6QEM - chains A and F of the 13 polymer chains in the assembly; structure by electron microscopy, 3.40 A resolution.

# Chain A (and F)
Molecule: Replicative DNA helicase
Organism: Escherichia coli
Notes: EC 3.6.4.12; chain F of this document is another copy of the same molecule, construct and numbering; everything in this record applies to it too
UniProt: P0ACB0 (DNAB_ECOLI); residue numbers follow UniProt; this construct covers 1-471
Amino-acid sequence (471 residues; each row starts with the number of its first residue):
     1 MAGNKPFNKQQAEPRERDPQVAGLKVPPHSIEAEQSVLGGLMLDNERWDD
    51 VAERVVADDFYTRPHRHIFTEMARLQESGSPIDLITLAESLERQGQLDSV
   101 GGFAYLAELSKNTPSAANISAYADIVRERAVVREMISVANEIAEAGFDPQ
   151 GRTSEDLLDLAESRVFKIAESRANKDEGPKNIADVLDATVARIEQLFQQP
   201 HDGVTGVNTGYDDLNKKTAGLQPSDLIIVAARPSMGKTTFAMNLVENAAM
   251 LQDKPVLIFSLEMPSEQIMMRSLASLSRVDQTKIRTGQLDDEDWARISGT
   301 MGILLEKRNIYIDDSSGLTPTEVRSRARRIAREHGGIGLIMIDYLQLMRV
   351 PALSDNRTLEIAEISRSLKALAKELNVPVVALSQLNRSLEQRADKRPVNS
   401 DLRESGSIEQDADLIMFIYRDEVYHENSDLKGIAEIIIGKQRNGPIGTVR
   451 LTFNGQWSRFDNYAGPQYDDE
Disordered / not traced: 1-23, 469-471
Curated features (UniProtKB/Swiss-Prot):
  - binding site (ATP): S234, K237, T238, R442
Reported in the primary citation:
  - binding site for ssDNA: T358, N386, R387, R403, E404

# How chain A and chain F interact
Residue-residue contacts - 74 pairs, chain A then chain F:
  S30(A) with E89(F), hydrogen bond
  E32(A) with I85(F); F103(F)
  A33(A) with I85(F), hydrophobic; E89(F)
  S115(A) with D83(F), hydrogen bond
  N118(A) with P81(F); D83(F), hydrogen bond
  A121(A) with P81(F); T86(F)
  Y122(A) with D83(F), hydrogen bond; I85(F), hydrophobic; T86(F)
  I125(A) with E89(F); R93(F)
  E128(A) with R93(F), salt bridge
  R129(A) with E89(F), salt bridge; E92(F), salt bridge; R93(F)
  R232(A) with S400(F), hydrogen bond
  P233(A) with E409(F); K440(F)
  S234(A) with G439(F); K440(F)
  E262(A) with Q410(F); R442(F), salt bridge
  M263(A) with R442(F)
  S265(A) with V185(F)
  E266(A) with A188(F); R192(F)
  Q267(A) with N443(F), hydrogen bond
  M269(A) with I182(F), hydrophobic; L186(F), hydrophobic
  R271(A) with R442(F), hydrogen bond (side chain-backbone); N443(F)
  Q281(A) with N443(F)
  I284(A) with I193(F), hydrophobic
  R285(A) with L196(F); N443(F)
  T286(A) with G203(F)
  L304(A) with I182(F), hydrophobic
  L305(A) with L186(F), hydrophobic
  R308(A) with N181(F); I182(F)
  I310(A) with I182(F)
  Y311(A) with K180(F); N181(F)
  I312(A) with P179(F); K180(F), hydrogen bond (backbone-backbone)
  D313(A) with E177(F); G178(F)
  S315(A) with E177(F), hydrogen bond
  S316(A) with K373(F)
  R324(A) with E77(F), salt bridge
  R326(A) with E177(F), salt bridge; P179(F)
  R328(A) with E77(F), hydrogen bond (side chain-backbone)
  R329(A) with D49(F); E53(F), salt bridge; P179(F)
  I330(A) with P179(F), hydrophobic
  R332(A) with D49(F), salt bridge
  Y344(A) with Q410(F), hydrogen bond; D411(F)
  Q384(A) with Q410(F)
  L385(A) with Q410(F)
  R387(A) with S400(F), hydrogen bond (side chain-backbone); E404(F); G406(F); E409(F), salt bridge
  E390(A) with S400(F), hydrogen bond
  Q391(A) with S388(F)
  R403(A) with S405(F), hydrogen bond (side chain-backbone); S407(F), hydrogen bond
Also at the interface, not in a pair above, chain A (53 interface residues in all): P28, V126, Q288, M301, D314, L347, R357
Also at the interface, not in a pair above, chain F (51 interface residues in all): L84, T189, V190, H201, D202, T205, S224, L359, R366, K369, N399, L402, R403

# Summary
Chain A and chain F form an interface of 53 and 51 residues respectively, with 15 hydrogen bonds and 9 salt
bridges. Polar contacts include E128(A)-R93(F), R129(A)-E89(F) and R129(A)-E92(F). UniProt lists 4 ATP-binding
residues on chain A. The paper reports a binding site for ssDNA at T358(A), N386(A) and R387(A) among others.
Chain A and chain F are both Replicative DNA helicase (Escherichia coli); the structure, E. coli DnaBC complex
bound to ssDNA, was determined by electron microscopy (same publication as 6QEL).
